2WM4 - chain A; structure by X-ray diffraction, 2.11 A resolution.

# Chain A
Protein: Putative cytochrome P450 124
Source organism: Mycobacterium tuberculosis
Notes: EC 1.14.-.-
UniProt: P0A516 (CP124_MYCTU); residues 1-428 here = UniProt positions 1-428
Amino-acid sequence (435 residues; each row starts with the number of its first residue; numbers below 1 keep their minus sign (Met-6 is residue -6)):
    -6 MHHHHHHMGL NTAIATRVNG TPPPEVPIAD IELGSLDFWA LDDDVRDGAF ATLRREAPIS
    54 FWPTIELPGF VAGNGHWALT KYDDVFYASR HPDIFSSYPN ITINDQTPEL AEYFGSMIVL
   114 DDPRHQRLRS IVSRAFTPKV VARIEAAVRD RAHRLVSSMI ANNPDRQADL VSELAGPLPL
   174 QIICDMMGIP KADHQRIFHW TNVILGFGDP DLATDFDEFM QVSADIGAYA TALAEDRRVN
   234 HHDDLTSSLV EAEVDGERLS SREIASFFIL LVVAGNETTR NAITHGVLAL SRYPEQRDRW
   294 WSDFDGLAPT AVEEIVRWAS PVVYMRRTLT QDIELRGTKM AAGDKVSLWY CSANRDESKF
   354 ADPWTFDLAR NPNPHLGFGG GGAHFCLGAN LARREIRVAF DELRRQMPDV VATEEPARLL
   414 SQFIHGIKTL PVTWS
Disordered / not traced: -6 to 2
Differences from the reference sequence: expression tag (-6 to 0)
Bound ions: Ca2+: Asn156, Asp158, Gln160; heme Fe near Cys379 (its only coordinating residue here)
Ligand contacts:
  - heme (HEM): Met110, Ile111, His118, Arg122, Phe129, Ile176, Leu263, Leu264, Ala267, Gly268, Thr271, Thr272, Ala275, Val309, Pro314, Val315, Met318, Arg320, Tyr343, Gly370, Phe371, Gly372, Gly373, Gly374, Ala376, His377, Phe378, Cys379, Leu380, Gly381, Leu384, Ala385, Glu388, Ile389
  - VGJ ((3R,7S,11S)-3,7,11,15-tetramethylhexadecanoic acid): Ile58, Glu59, Leu60, Phe63, Thr95, Asn97, Phe107, Ile197, Leu198, Phe212, Ile262, Leu263, Val266, Ala267, Thr271, Val315, Met318, Gln415, Phe416, Ile417
Reported in the primary citation:
  - heme coordination: Cys379
  - conformationally variable residues (helix shift, loop rearrangement): Thr100 to Phe107, Lys132 to Ala139, Met180 to Lys184, Lys184 to Gly199, Gly199 to Asp208
  - binding site for VGJ: Ile58, Leu60, Phe63, Thr95, Asn97, Phe107, Ile197, Leu198, Phe212, Ile262, Leu263, Val266, Ala267, Val315, Met318, Phe416, Ile417

# Overview
Bound to chain A: heme and compound VGJ. Asn156, Asp158 and Gln160 coordinate Ca2+. From the paper: a binding
site for VGJ at Ile58, Leu60 and Phe63 among others; heme coordination by Cys379.
Chain A is Putative cytochrome P450 124 (Mycobacterium tuberculosis); the structure, X-ray structure of
Mycobacterium tuberculosis cytochrome P450 CYP124 in complex with phytanic acid, was determined by X-ray
diffraction together with 2WM5 from the same study.
